5C6H - chains W and X of the 24 polymer chains in the assembly; structure by X-ray diffraction, 2.05 A resolution.

[Chain W]
Name: Induced myeloid leukemia cell differentiation protein Mcl-1
Organism: Homo sapiens
UniProtKB: Q07820 (MCL1_HUMAN); residues 171-327 here = UniProt positions 171-327
Amino-acid sequence (157 residues; numbered 171 to 327; the number before each row is that of its first residue):
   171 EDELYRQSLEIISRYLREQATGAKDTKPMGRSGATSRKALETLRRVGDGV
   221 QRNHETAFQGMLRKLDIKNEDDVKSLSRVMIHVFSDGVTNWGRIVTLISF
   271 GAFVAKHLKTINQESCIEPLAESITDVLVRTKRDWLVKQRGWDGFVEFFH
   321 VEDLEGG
Not modelled in the structure: 324-327
Swiss-Prot annotation at these positions:
  - motif: Ala209 to Asn223 (BH3), His252 to Ala272 (BH1), Asp304 to Phe319 (BH2)
  - cross-link (Glycyl lysine isopeptide (Lys-Gly)): Lys194 (interchain with G-Cter in ubiquitin), Lys197 (interchain with G-Cter in ubiquitin)
  - mutagenesis: Lys194 (K194R: Reduced ubiquitination), Lys197 (K197R: Reduced ubiquitination), Lys208 (K208R: No effect on ubiquitination), Lys234 (K234R: No effect on ubiquitination)

[Chain X]
Name: Mule BH3 peptide from E3 ubiquitin-protein ligase HUWE1
UniProtKB: Q7Z6Z7 (HUWE1_HUMAN); residues 1-26 here correspond to UniProt positions 1969-1994 (UniProt number = residue number + 1968)
Amino-acid sequence (26 residues; each row starts with the number of its first residue):
     1 PGVMTQEVGQLLQDMGDDVYQQYRSL
Not modelled in the structure: 26

[Interface between chain W and chain X]
Residue-residue contacts - 47 pairs, chain W then chain X:
  Val216(W) - Tyr23(X)  hydrophobic
  His224(W) - Met15(X)
  Ala227(W) - Met15(X)  hydrophobic
  Phe228(W) - Leu12(X)  hydrophobic
  Phe228(W) - Met15(X)  hydrophobic
  Met231(W) - Val8(X)  hydrophobic
  Met231(W) - Leu11(X)  hydrophobic
  Met231(W) - Leu12(X)  hydrophobic
  Met231(W) - Met15(X)  hydrophobic
  Lys234(W) - Met4(X)
  Lys234(W) - Glu7(X)  salt bridge
  Leu235(W) - Val3(X)  hydrophobic
  Leu235(W) - Val8(X)  hydrophobic
  Ser245(W) - Thr5(X)
  Arg248(W) - Val3(X)
  Arg248(W) - Thr5(X)
  Val249(W) - Thr5(X)
  Val249(W) - Val8(X)  hydrophobic
  Val249(W) - Gly9(X)
  Val249(W) - Leu12(X)  hydrophobic
  His252(W) - Thr5(X)  hydrogen bond
  His252(W) - Gln6(X)
  His252(W) - Gln13(X)
  Val253(W) - Gly9(X)
  Val253(W) - Leu12(X)  hydrophobic
  Val253(W) - Gln13(X)  hydrogen bond (backbone-side chain)
  Ser255(W) - Gln13(X)
  Asp256(W) - Gln13(X)  hydrogen bond
  Asn260(W) - Gly16(X)
  Asn260(W) - Asp17(X)  hydrogen bond
  Asn260(W) - Tyr20(X)
  Gly262(W) - Gly16(X)
  Gly262(W) - Tyr20(X)
  Arg263(W) - Gln13(X)
  Arg263(W) - Gly16(X)
  Arg263(W) - Asp17(X)  salt bridge
  Val265(W) - Val19(X)  hydrophobic
  Thr266(W) - Leu12(X)
  Thr266(W) - Met15(X)
  Thr266(W) - Gly16(X)
  Thr266(W) - Val19(X)
  Phe270(W) - Leu12(X)  hydrophobic
  Phe318(W) - Tyr20(X)  hydrophobic
  Phe318(W) - Tyr23(X)
  Phe319(W) - Val19(X)  hydrophobic
  Phe319(W) - Tyr23(X)  hydrophobic
  Val321(W) - Tyr23(X)  hydrophobic
Interface residues without a listed pair, chain W (27 interface residues in all): Arg215, Val220, Trp261, Leu267
Interface residues without a listed pair, chain X (18 interface residues in all): Gly2, Arg24

[In short]
Chain W and chain X form an interface of 27 and 18 residues respectively; the contacts include 4 hydrogen
bonds and 2 salt bridges. Polar pairs include Lys234(W)-Glu7(X), Arg263(W)-Asp17(X) and His252(W)-Thr5(X).
Curated annotation (UniProt) lists 4 mutagenesis sites on chain W.
Here chain W is Induced myeloid leukemia cell differentiation protein Mcl-1 (Homo sapiens) and chain X is Mule
BH3 peptide from E3 ubiquitin-protein ligase HUWE1. Entry 5C6H (Mcl-1 complexed with Mule) was determined by
X-ray diffraction.
